Entry 8OUE (electron microscopy, 2.70 A resolution); this record covers chains C and B of the 10 polymer chains in the assembly.

# Chain C
Protein: H/ACA ribonucleoprotein complex subunit DKC1
From: Homo sapiens
Notes: EC 5.4.99.-
UniProtKB: O60832 (DKC1_HUMAN); numbering as in UniProt (aligned over 1-514)
Sequence (514 residues; numbered 1 to 514; the number before each row is that of its first residue):
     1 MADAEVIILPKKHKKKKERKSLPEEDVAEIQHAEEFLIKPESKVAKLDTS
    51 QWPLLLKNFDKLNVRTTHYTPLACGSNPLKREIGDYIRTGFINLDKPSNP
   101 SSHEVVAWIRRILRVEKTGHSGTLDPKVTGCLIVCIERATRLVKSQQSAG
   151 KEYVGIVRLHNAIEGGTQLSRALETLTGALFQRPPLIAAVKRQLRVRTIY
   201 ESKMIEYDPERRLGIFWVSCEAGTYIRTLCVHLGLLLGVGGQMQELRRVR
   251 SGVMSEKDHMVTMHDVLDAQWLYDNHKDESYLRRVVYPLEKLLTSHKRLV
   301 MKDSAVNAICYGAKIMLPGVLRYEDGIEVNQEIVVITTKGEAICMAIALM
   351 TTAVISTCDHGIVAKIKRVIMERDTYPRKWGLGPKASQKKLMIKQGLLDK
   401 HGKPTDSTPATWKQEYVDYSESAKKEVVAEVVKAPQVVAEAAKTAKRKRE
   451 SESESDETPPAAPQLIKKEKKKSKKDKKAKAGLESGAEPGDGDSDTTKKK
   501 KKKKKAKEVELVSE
Unresolved in the structure: 1-22, 187-191, 422-514
Curated features (UniProtKB/Swiss-Prot):
  - region: Ala2 to Ser21 (Nucleolar localization)
  - active site: Asp125 (Nucleophile)
  - modified residue: Ala2 (N-acetylalanine), Ser21 (Phosphoserine), Ser387 (Phosphoserine), Ser451 (Phosphoserine), Ser453 (Phosphoserine), Ser455 (Phosphoserine), Thr458 (Phosphothreonine), Ser485 (Phosphoserine), Ser494 (Phosphoserine), Ser513 (Phosphoserine)
  - cross-link (Glycyl lysine isopeptide (Lys-Gly)): Lys20 (interchain with G-Cter in SUMO2), Lys39 (interchain with G-Cter in SUMO2), Lys43 (interchain with G-Cter in SUMO2), Lys191 (interchain with G-Cter in SUMO2), Lys394 (interchain with G-Cter in SUMO2), Lys413 (interchain with G-Cter in SUMO1), Lys424 (interchain with G-Cter in SUMO2), Lys433 (interchain with G-Cter in SUMO2), Lys467 (interchain with G-Cter in SUMO2)
  - natural variant: Ala2 (A2V: In DKCX), Phe36 (F36V: In DKCX), Leu37 (deletion: In DKCX), Ile38 (I38T: In HHS), Lys39 (K39E: In DKCX), Pro40 (P40R: In DKCX), Glu41 (E41K: In DKCX), Thr49 (T49M: In HHS), Leu54 (L54V: In DKCX), Leu56 (L56S: In DKCX), Arg65 (R65T: In DKCX), Thr66 (T66A: In DKCX), 10 further natural variant entries in UniProt
  - mutagenesis: Ala353 (A353R: Increases interaction with SHQ1)
What the authors report for this chain:
  - self-association interface (contacts with another copy of this molecule); pairs are residue here / residue on that copy: Asp26-Lys43 (salt bridge), Val27, Ile30, Phe36
  - binding site for Human telomerase RNA (chain B): Ser42, His68
  - disease-associated variants - Q31E, Q31K, H68Q, H68R, H68Y (citing earlier work)
  - catalytic residues: Asp125 (citing earlier work)
  - disease-associated variants - F36V (proposed by the authors, not directly observed)
  - mutagenesis - T66A/T67A/H68A, H68A: decreased binding to Human telomerase RNA (chain B)

# Chain B
Molecule: Human telomerase RNA
From: Homo sapiens
Sequence (451 nucleotides; each row starts with the number of its first residue):
     1 GGGUUGCGGAGGGUGGGCCUGGGAGGGGUGGUGGCCAUUUUUUGUCUAAC
    51 CCUAACUGAGAAGGGCGUAGGCGCCGUGCUUUUGCUCCCCGCGCGCUGUU
   101 UUUCUCGCUGACUUUCAGCGGGCGGAAAAGCCUCGGCCUGCCGCCUUCCA
   151 CCGUUCAUUCUAGAGCAAACAAAAAAUGUCAGCUGCUGGCCCGUUCGCCC
   201 CUCCCGGGGACCUGCGGCGGGUCGCCUGCCCAGCCCCCGAACCCCGCCUG
   251 GAGGCCGCGGUCGGCCCGGGGCUUCUCCGGAGGCACCCACUGCCACCGCG
   301 AAGAGUUGGGCUCUGUCAGCCGCGGGUCUCUCGGGGGCGAGGGCGAGGUU
   351 CAGGCCUUUCAGGCCGCAGGAAGAGGAACGGAGCGAGUCCCCGCGCGCGG
   401 CGCGAUUCCCUGAGCUGUGGGACGUGCACCCAGGACUCGGCUCACACAUG
   451 C
Unresolved in the structure: 1-210, 219-361, 394-396, 398, 439, 451
What the authors report for this chain:
  - mutagenesis - G450A, G450C, G450U: decreased catalytic activity

# Chain C / chain B interface
Contacting residue pairs (61; chain C residue first):
  Ser42(C) with G450(B), hydrogen bond to the base
  His68(C) with G376(B), salt bridge to the phosphate; A377(B), salt bridge to the phosphate
  Thr70(C) with G376(B), hydrogen bond to the base
  Lys117(C) with G216(B), salt bridge to the phosphate
  Arg141(C) with G214(B), phosphate contact; C215(B), salt bridge to the phosphate
  Lys302(C) with A374(B), phosphate contact; G375(B), salt bridge to the phosphate
  Ser304(C) with A374(B), hydrogen bond to the phosphate; G375(B), hydrogen bond to the phosphate
  Ala305(C) with A374(B), base contact
  Ala308(C) with A372(B), base contact; A374(B), base contact
  Cys310(C) with U213(B), sugar contact
  Tyr311(C) with C212(B), base contact; G369(B), hydrogen bond to the base; G370(B), phosphate contact; A372(B), hydrogen bond to the base
  Gly312(C) with C212(B), hydrogen bond to the sugar; U213(B), sugar contact; A372(B), hydrogen bond to the base
  Ala313(C) with A372(B), sugar contact; A374(B), base contact
  Lys314(C) with A374(B), hydrogen bond to the base
  Met316(C) with A372(B), sugar contact; G373(B), base contact; A374(B), hydrogen bond to the base
  Pro318(C) with G373(B), phosphate contact; A374(B), sugar contact
  Gly319(C) with A374(B), hydrogen bond to the sugar
  Ile366(C) with U213(B), phosphate contact
  Arg368(C) with G214(B), salt bridge to the phosphate; C215(B), salt bridge to the phosphate
  Val369(C) with U213(B), phosphate contact; G214(B), hydrogen bond to the phosphate
  Arg373(C) with U213(B), hydrogen bond to the base; G214(B), sugar contact; G369(B), hydrogen bond to the base
  Arg378(C) with G370(B), salt bridge to the phosphate
  Lys379(C) with G375(B), hydrogen bond to the base; G376(B), hydrogen bond to the base
  Trp380(C) with G370(B), phosphate contact; A371(B), hydrogen bond to the phosphate; A372(B), sugar contact; G373(B), phosphate contact; A374(B), base contact
  Gly381(C) with G373(B), hydrogen bond to the phosphate
  Leu382(C) with G375(B), sugar contact
  Gly383(C) with A374(B), sugar contact; G375(B), sugar contact
  Pro384(C) with A374(B), phosphate contact
  Lys385(C) with G373(B), sugar contact; A374(B), hydrogen bond to the phosphate
  Ala386(C) with G373(B), sugar contact; A374(B), phosphate contact
  Lys389(C) with A372(B), salt bridge to the phosphate
  Tyr416(C) with G373(B), hydrogen bond to the base
  Val417(C) with G373(B), hydrogen bond to the base
  Asp418(C) with G373(B), base contact
  Tyr419(C) with G373(B), hydrogen bond to the base
Interface residues without a listed pair, chain C (40 interface residues in all): Leu72, Met301, Ile315, His360, Lys367

# Summary
Chain C and chain B form an interface of 40 and 15 residues respectively, with 22 hydrogen bonds and 9 salt
bridges. Polar contacts include Ser42(C)-G450(B), Thr70(C)-G376(B) and Tyr311(C)-G369(B). From the paper: the
catalytic residue Asp125(C); G450A, G450C and G450U of chain B reduce catalytic activity; 5 substitutions were
tested in all.
Here chain C is H/ACA ribonucleoprotein complex subunit DKC1 and chain B is Human telomerase RNA, both from
Homo sapiens. Entry 8OUE (The H/ACA RNP lobe of human telomerase with the dyskerin thumb loop in a semi-closed
conformation) was determined by electron microscopy together with 8OUF from the same study.
